7U47 - chains H and I of the 22 polymer chains in the assembly; structure by electron microscopy, 7.50 A resolution (low resolution: residue-level contacts below are approximate; hydrogen-bond / salt-bridge calls are withheld).

# Chain H
Molecule: Histone H2B type 1-C/E/F/G/I
From: Homo sapiens
Reference sequence: P62807 (H2B1C_HUMAN); residues 0-125 here correspond to UniProt positions 1-126 (UniProt number = residue number + 1)
Chain sequence (126 residues; row label = number of the first residue in the row; numbering starts at 0):
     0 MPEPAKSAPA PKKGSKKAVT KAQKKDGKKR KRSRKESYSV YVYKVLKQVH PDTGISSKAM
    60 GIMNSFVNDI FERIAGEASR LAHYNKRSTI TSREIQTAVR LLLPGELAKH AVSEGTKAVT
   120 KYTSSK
Disordered / not traced: 0-32, 125
Swiss-Prot annotation at these positions:
  - modified residue: Pro1 (N-acetylproline), Glu2 (ADP-ribosyl glutamic acid), Lys5 (N6-(2-hydroxyisobutyryl)lysine), Ser6 (ADP-ribosylserine), Lys11 (N6-(beta-hydroxybutyryl)lysine), Lys12 (N6-(2-hydroxyisobutyryl)lysine), Ser14 (Phosphoserine), Lys15 (N6-acetyllysine), Lys16 (N6-(beta-hydroxybutyryl)lysine), Lys20 (N6-(2-hydroxyisobutyryl)lysine), Lys23 (N6-(2-hydroxyisobutyryl)lysine), Lys24 (N6-(2-hydroxyisobutyryl)lysine), Lys34 (N6-(2-hydroxyisobutyryl)lysine), Glu35 (PolyADP-ribosyl glutamic acid), Ser36 (Phosphoserine), Lys43 (N6-(2-hydroxyisobutyryl)lysine), Lys46 (N6-(2-hydroxyisobutyryl)lysine), Lys57 (N6,N6-dimethyllysine), Arg79 (Dimethylated arginine), Lys85 (N6,N6,N6-trimethyllysine) and 6 more in UniProt
  - glycosylation: Ser112 (O-linked (GlcNAc) serine)
  - cross-link (Glycyl lysine isopeptide (Lys-Gly)): Lys5 (interchain with G-Cter in SUMO2), Lys20 (interchain with G-Cter in SUMO2), Lys34 (interchain with G-Cter in ubiquitin), Lys120 (interchain with G-Cter in ubiquitin)

# Chain I
Molecule: 147-nt DNA strand
Sequence (147 nucleotides; row label = number of the first residue in the row; numbers below 1 keep their minus sign (DA-73 is residue -73)):
   -73 ATCAATATCC ACCTGCAGAT ACTACCAAAA GTGTATTTGG AAACTGCTCC ATCAAAAGGC
   -13 ATGTTCAGCT GGAATCCAGC TGAACATGCC TTTTGATGGA GCAGTTTCCA AATACACTTT
    47 TGGTAGTATC TGCAGGTGGA TATTGAT
Disordered / not traced: -73, 73

# Chain H / chain I interface
Pairs across the interface (12):
  Tyr42(H) with DA-53(I); DC-52(I)
  Gly53(H) with DA-53(I)
  Ile54(H) with DA-53(I)
  Ser55(H) with DT-54(I)
  Ser56(H) with DT-54(I)
  Arg86(H) with DA-33(I); DA-32(I)
  Ser87(H) with DG-34(I); DA-33(I)
  Thr88(H) with DG-34(I); DA-33(I)
Other interface residues (no listed pair), chain H (9 interface residues in all): Lys85

# Overview
Chain H and chain I form an interface of 9 and 6 residues respectively.
Here chain H is Histone H2B type 1-C/E/F/G/I (Homo sapiens) and chain I is a 147-nt DNA strand. Entry 7U47
(CryoEM structure of CENP-N promoted nucleosome stacks with CENP-A and palindromic alpha satellite DNA
sequence) was determined by electron microscopy (same publication as 7U4D and 7U46).
